PDB entry 2HT4 | X-ray diffraction, 3.20 A resolution | chains A and B of the 6 polymer chains in the assembly

Chain A (and B):
Name: H(+)/Cl(-) exchange transporter clcA
Source organism: Escherichia coli
Notes: chain B of this document is another copy of the same molecule, construct and numbering; everything in this record applies to it too
UniProt: P37019 (CLCA_ECOLI); residue numbers follow UniProt; this construct covers 1-473
Sequence (473 residues; row label = number of the first residue in the row):
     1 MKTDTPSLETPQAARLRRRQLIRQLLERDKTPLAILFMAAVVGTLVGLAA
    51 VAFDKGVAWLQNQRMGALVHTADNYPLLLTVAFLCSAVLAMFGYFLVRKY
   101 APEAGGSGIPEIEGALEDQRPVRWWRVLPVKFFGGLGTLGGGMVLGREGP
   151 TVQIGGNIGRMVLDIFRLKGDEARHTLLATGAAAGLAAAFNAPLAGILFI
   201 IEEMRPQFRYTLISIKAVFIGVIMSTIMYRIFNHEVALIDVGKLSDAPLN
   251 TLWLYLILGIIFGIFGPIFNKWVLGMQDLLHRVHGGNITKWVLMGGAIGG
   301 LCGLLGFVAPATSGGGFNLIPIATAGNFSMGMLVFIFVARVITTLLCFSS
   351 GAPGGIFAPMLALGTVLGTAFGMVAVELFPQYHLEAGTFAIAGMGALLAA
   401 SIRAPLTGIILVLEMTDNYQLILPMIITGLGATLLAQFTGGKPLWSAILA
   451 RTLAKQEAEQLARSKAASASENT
Unresolved in the structure: 1-16, 461-473 (chain B: 1-17, 459-473)
Sequence notes: engineered mutation Trp445 (Tyr in P37019)

How chain A and chain B interact:
Pairs across the interface (109; chain A residue first):
  Arg17(A) with Glu117(B), hydrogen bond (side chain-backbone); Gln119(B)
  Arg18(A) with Gln119(B); Leu453(B); Gln456(B); Glu457(B), salt bridge
  Arg19(A) with Glu457(B), salt bridge
  Leu21(A) with Glu117(B); Gln119(B); Phe208(B), hydrophobic; Leu453(B), hydrophobic
  Ile22(A) with Ala450(B); Leu453(B), hydrophobic
  Gln24(A) with Phe208(B)
  Leu25(A) with Phe208(B); Ser446(B); Leu449(B), hydrophobic
  Leu26(A) with Lys442(B); Ala450(B), hydrophobic
  Arg28(A) with Glu203(B), salt bridge; Gln207(B); Phe208(B); Ser446(B), hydrogen bond
  Asp29(A) with Arg403(B), salt bridge; Thr433(B); Gln437(B), hydrogen bond (backbone-side chain)
  Lys30(A) with Gln437(B)
  Thr31(A) with Gln437(B)
  Leu33(A) with Phe438(B), hydrophobic
  Leu36(A) with Leu434(B), hydrophobic; Phe438(B), hydrophobic
  Glu117(A) with Leu21(B)
  Gln119(A) with Arg18(B); Leu21(B)
  Leu194(A) with Leu413(B), hydrophobic; Ile422(B), hydrophobic; Ile426(B), hydrophobic
  Leu198(A) with Leu198(B), hydrophobic; Leu406(B), hydrophobic
  Ile201(A) with Ile201(B), hydrophobic
  Glu203(A) with Arg28(B), salt bridge
  Arg205(A) with Arg205(B); Tyr210(B)
  Gln207(A) with Arg28(B); Tyr210(B), hydrogen bond (backbone-side chain)
  Phe208(A) with Gln24(B); Leu25(B); Arg28(B); Tyr210(B)
  Arg209(A) with Tyr210(B)
  Tyr210(A) with Gln207(B), hydrogen bond (side chain-backbone); Phe208(B); Arg209(B); Tyr210(B)
  Lys216(A) with Leu430(B); Thr433(B), hydrogen bond (side chain-backbone); Gln437(B)
  Phe219(A) with Leu406(B), hydrophobic; Ile426(B), hydrophobic; Leu430(B), hydrophobic
  Ile220(A) with Leu430(B), hydrophobic
  Ile223(A) with Ile426(B), hydrophobic; Ile427(B), hydrophobic
  Thr226(A) with Leu423(B)
  Ile227(A) with Leu423(B), hydrophobic
  Arg230(A) with Leu423(B)
  Leu249(A) with Arg230(B)
  Arg403(A) with Asp29(B), salt bridge
  Leu406(A) with Ile197(B), hydrophobic; Phe219(B), hydrophobic
  Ile410(A) with Ile410(B), hydrophobic
  Leu413(A) with Leu194(B), hydrophobic
  Glu414(A) with Tyr419(B), hydrogen bond
  Asp417(A) with Tyr419(B)
  Tyr419(A) with Glu414(B), hydrogen bond; Asp417(B)
  Ile422(A) with Leu194(B), hydrophobic
  Leu423(A) with Thr226(B); Ile227(B), hydrophobic; Arg230(B)
  Ile426(A) with Leu194(B), hydrophobic; Phe219(B), hydrophobic; Ile223(B), hydrophobic
  Leu430(A) with Lys216(B); Phe219(B), hydrophobic; Ile220(B), hydrophobic
  Thr433(A) with Asp29(B); Lys216(B), hydrogen bond (backbone-side chain)
  Leu434(A) with Leu36(B), hydrophobic; Ile220(B), hydrophobic
  Gln437(A) with Asp29(B), hydrogen bond (side chain-backbone); Lys30(B); Thr31(B); Leu36(B); Lys216(B)
  Phe438(A) with Leu33(B), hydrophobic; Leu36(B), hydrophobic
  Lys442(A) with Leu26(B)
  Pro443(A) with Arg28(B)
  Ser446(A) with Leu25(B); Arg28(B), hydrogen bond
  Leu449(A) with Leu25(B), hydrophobic
  Ala450(A) with Ile22(B); Leu25(B); Leu26(B), hydrophobic
  Leu453(A) with Ile22(B), hydrophobic
  Gln456(A) with Arg18(B), hydrogen bond
  Glu457(A) with Arg18(B); Arg19(B)
Interface residues without a listed pair, chain A (66 interface residues in all): Asn191, Pro193, Ile197, Glu202, Ile231, Lys243, Leu252, Ile409, Ile427, Ala454
Interface residues without a listed pair, chain B (64 interface residues in all): Asp118, Asn191, Pro193, Ile231, Lys243, Leu249, Leu252, Pro443, Ala454

Summary:
66 residues of chain A face 64 of chain B across their interface; the contacts include 12 hydrogen bonds and 6
salt bridges. Polar pairs include Arg18(A)-Glu457(B), Arg19(A)-Glu457(B) and Arg28(A)-Glu203(B).
Chain A and chain B are both H(+)/Cl(-) exchange transporter clcA (Escherichia coli); the structure, Structure
of the Escherichia coli ClC chloride channel Y445W mutant and Fab complex, was determined by X-ray diffraction
together with 2HLF, 2HT2, 2HT3, 2HTK and 2HTL from the same study.
